Entry 6BDB (X-ray diffraction, 1.50 A resolution); this record covers chains A and C of the 3 polymer chains in the assembly.

== Chain A ==
Name: Ribosomal protein 3/homing endonuclease-like protein fusion
Organism: Ophiostoma novo-ulmi subsp. americana
Reference sequence: Q4VWW5 (Q4VWW5_OPHNO); residues 1-303 here correspond to UniProt positions 413-715 (UniProt number = residue number + 412)
Amino-acid sequence (307 residues; numbered -3 to 303; the number before each row is that of its first residue; numbers below 1 keep their minus sign (Gly-3 is residue -3)):
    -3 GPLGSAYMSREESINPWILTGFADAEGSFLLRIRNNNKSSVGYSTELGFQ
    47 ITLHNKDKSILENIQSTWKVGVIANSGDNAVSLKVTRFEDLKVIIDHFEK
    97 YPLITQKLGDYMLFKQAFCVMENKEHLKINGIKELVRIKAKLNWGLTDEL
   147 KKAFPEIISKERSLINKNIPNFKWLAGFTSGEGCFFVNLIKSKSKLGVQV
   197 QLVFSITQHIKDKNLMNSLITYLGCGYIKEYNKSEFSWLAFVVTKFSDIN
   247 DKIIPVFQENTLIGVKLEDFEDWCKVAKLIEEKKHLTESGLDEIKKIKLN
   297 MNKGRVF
Unresolved in the structure: -3 to 6, 156-157
Differences from the reference sequence: expression tag (-3 to 0); conflict Glu7 (Arg419 in Q4VWW5); engineered mutation Tyr227 (Lys639 in Q4VWW5), Ala236 (Asp648 in Q4VWW5)

== Chain C ==
Molecule: 26-nt DNA strand
Sequence (26 nucleotides; row label = number of the first residue in the row):
     1 GGTAAAAGGTCGAATAAGTGGAAAGG

== Chain A / chain C interface ==
Residue-residue contacts (50):
  Ala21(A) with DA16(C), phosphate contact
  Glu22(A) with DT15(C), sugar contact
  Gly23(A) with DA17(C), phosphate contact
  Ser24(A) with DA16(C), sugar contact; DA17(C), hydrogen bond to the phosphate
  Arg28(A) with DT19(C), base contact; DG20(C), hydrogen bond to the base
  Arg30(A) with DG20(C), hydrogen bond to the base; DG21(C), hydrogen bond to the base; DA22(C), base contact
  Gln46(A) with DA17(C), base contact; DG18(C), hydrogen bond to the base
  Thr48(A) with DT15(C), sugar contact; DA16(C), base contact; DA17(C), base contact
  Leu49(A) with DT15(C), phosphate contact
  His50(A) with DA14(C), phosphate contact; DT15(C), hydrogen bond to the phosphate
  Ala76(A) with DT15(C), base contact
  Lys80(A) with DG18(C), hydrogen bond to the base; DT19(C), base contact
  Lys103(A) with DA17(C), salt bridge to the phosphate
  Asn139(A) with DA17(C), phosphate contact; DG18(C), hydrogen bond to the phosphate
  Trp140(A) with DA17(C), sugar contact; DG18(C), hydrogen bond to the phosphate
  Thr143(A) with DT19(C), phosphate contact
  Glu178(A) with DA16(C), phosphate contact
  Ile186(A) with DA5(C), base contact; DA6(C), base contact
  Ser190(A) with DT3(C), phosphate contact
  Gln195(A) with DA4(C), hydrogen bond to the base; DA5(C), hydrogen bond to the base
  Gln197(A) with DA5(C), hydrogen bond to the base; DA6(C), hydrogen bond to the base
  Tyr223(A) with DA6(C), phosphate contact; DA7(C), phosphate contact
  Lys225(A) with DG8(C), hydrogen bond to the base; DG9(C), hydrogen bond to the base
  Tyr227(A) with DG9(C), hydrogen bond to the base; DT10(C), base contact
  Lys229(A) with DT10(C), salt bridge to the phosphate
  Trp234(A) with DC11(C), base contact
  Thr240(A) with DA5(C), sugar contact; DA6(C), hydrogen bond to the phosphate
  Lys241(A) with DA5(C), phosphate contact; DA6(C), hydrogen bond to the phosphate
  Phe242(A) with DA5(C), hydrogen bond to the phosphate
  His281(A) with DA4(C), salt bridge to the phosphate
  Leu282(A) with DT3(C), sugar contact
Interface residues without a listed pair, chain A (39 interface residues in all): Phe25, Ser72, Asn75, Leu138, Gly141, Asn184, Leu192, Glu231

== In short ==
39 residues of chain A and 18 residues of chain C are in contact, with 19 hydrogen bonds and 3 salt bridges.
Among the polar pairs are Arg28(A)-DG20(C), Arg30(A)-DG20(C) and Arg30(A)-DG21(C).
Here chain A is Ribosomal protein 3/homing endonuclease-like protein fusion (Ophiostoma novo-ulmi subsp.
americana) and chain C is a 26-nt DNA strand. Entry 6BDB (I-OnuI K227Y, D236A bound to A3G substrate
(pre-cleavage complex)) was determined by X-ray diffraction.
